5WNT - chains A and I of the 23 polymer chains in the assembly; structure by X-ray diffraction, 3.30 A resolution.

Chain A:
Molecule: 16S Ribosomal RNA rRNA
From: Thermus thermophilus (strain HB8 / ATCC 27634 / DSM 579)
Sequence (1522 nucleotides; each row starts with the number of its first residue; note: 42 numbers in that range are skipped by the numbering (no residue carries them; nothing is unmodelled there); a row labelled like 190A-190L holds insertion residues (190A, then the next letters in order); numbering starts at 0):
     0 UUUGUUGGAGAGUUUGAUCCUGGCUCAGGGUGAACGCUGGCGGCGUGCCU
    50 AAGACAUGCAAGUCGUGCGGG
    73 CCGCGGGGUUUU
    88 ACUCCG
    95 UGGUC
   101 AGCGGCGGACGGGUGAGUAACGCGUGGGU
  129A G
   130 ACCUACCCGGAAGAGGGGGACAACCCGGGGAAACUCGGGCUAAUCCCCCA
   180 UGUGGACCCGC
190A-190L CCCUUGGGGUGU
   191 GUCCAAAGGGCUUU
   216 GCCCGCUUCCGGAUGGGCCCGCGUCCCAUCAGCUAGUUGGUGGGGUAAUG
   266 GCCCACCAAGGCGACGACGGGUAGCCGGUCUGAGAGGAUGGCCGGCCACA
   316 GGGGCACUGAGACACGGGCCCCACUCCUACGGGAGGCAGCAGUUAGGAAU
   366 CUUCCGCAAUGGGCGCAAGCCUGACGGAGCGACGCCGCUUGGAGGAAGAA
   416 GCCCUUCGGGGUGUAAACUCCUGAA
   442 CCCGGGACGAAACCCCCGACGA
   474 GGGGACUGACGGUACCGGG
   494 GUAAUAGCGCCGGCCAACUCCGUGCCAGCAGCCGCGGUAAUACGGAGGGC
   544 GCGAGCGUUACCCGGAUUCACUGGGCGUAAAGGGCGUGUAGGCGGCCUGG
   594 GGCGUCCCAUGUGAAAGACCACGGCUCAACCGUGGGGGAGCGUGGGAUAC
   644 GCUCAGGCUAGACGGUGGGAGAGGGUGGUGGAAUUCCCGGAGUAGCGGUG
   694 AAAUGCGCAGAUACCGGGAGGAACGCCGAUGGCGAAGGCAGCCACCUGGU
   744 CCACCCGUGACGCUGAGGCGCGAAAGCGUGGGGAGCAAACCGGAUUAGAU
   794 ACCCGGGUAGUCCACGCCCUAAACGAUGCGCGCUAGGUCUCUGGGUCU
   848 CCUGGGGGCCGAAGCUAACGCGUUAAGCGCGCCGCCUGGGGAGUACGGCC
   898 GCAAGGCUGAAACUCAAAGGAAUUGACGGGGGCCCGCACAAGCGGUGGAG
   948 CAUGUGGUUUAAUUCGAAGXAACGCGAAGAACCUUACCAGGCCUUGACAU
   998 GCUAGG
 1003A G
  1004 AACCCGGGUGAAAGCCUGGGGUGCCCC
1030A-1030D GCGA
  1031 GGGGAGCCCUAGCACAGGUGCUGCAUGGCCGUCGUCAGCUCGUGCCGUGA
  1081 GGUGUUGGGUUAAGUCCCGCAACGAGCGCAACCCCCGCCGUUAGUUGCCA
  1131 GCGGUUCGGCCGGGCACUCUAACGGGACUGCCCGCGAAA
  1171 GCGGGAGGAAGGAGGGGACGACGUCUGGUCAGCAUGGCCCUUACGGCCUG
  1221 GGCGACACACGUGCUACAAUGCCCACUACAAAGCGAUGCCACCCGGCAAC
  1271 GGGGAGCUAAUCGCAAAAAGGUGGGCCCAGUUCGGAUUGGGGUCUGCAAC
  1321 CCGACCCCAUGAAGCCGGAAUCGCUAGUAAUCGCGGAUCAG
 1361A C
  1362 CAUGCCGCGGUGAAUACGUUCCCGGGCCUUGUACACACXGCCXGUXACGC
  1412 CAUGGGAGCGGGCUCUACCCGAAGUCGCCGGG
  1446 AGCCUACGGG
  1459 CAGGCGCCGAGGGUAGGGCCCGUGACUGGGGCGAAGUCGUAACAAGGUAG
  1509 CUGUACCGGAAGGUGCGGCUGGAUCCACUCCUUUCU
Not modelled in the structure: 0-4, 1534-1538
Sequence notes: conflict C1534 (A132811 in 55771382), A1535 (C132812 in 55771382)
Modified residues: PSU (pseudouridine-5'-monophosphate) at position 516, 7MG (7N-methyl-8-hydroguanosine-5'-monophosphate) at position 527, M2G (N2-dimethylguanosine-5'-monophosphate) at position 966, 5MC (5-methylcytidine-5'-monophosphate) at position 967, 2MG (2N-methylguanosine-5'-monophosphate) at position 1207, 5MC (5-methylcytidine-5'-monophosphate) at position 1400, 4OC (4n,o2'-methylcytidine-5'-monophosphate) at position 1402, 5MC (5-methylcytidine-5'-monophosphate) at position 1404, 5MC (5-methylcytidine-5'-monophosphate) at position 1407, UR3 (3-methyluridine-5'-monophoshate) at position 1498, MA6 (6N-dimethyladenosine-5'-monophoshate) at position 1518, MA6 (6N-dimethyladenosine-5'-monophoshate) at position 1519, PSU (pseudouridine-5'-monophosphate) at position 1540, PSU (pseudouridine-5'-monophosphate) at position 1541
Metal / ion sites: Mg2+ site 1: G6 (shared with 1 residue of chain D); Mg2+ site 2 near G15 (its only coordinating residue here); Mg2+ site 3 near G21 (its only coordinating residue here); Mg2+ site 4 near G28 (its only coordinating residue here); Mg2+ site 5 near G46 (its only coordinating residue here); Mg2+ site 6 near C48 (its only coordinating residue here); Mg2+ site 7 near A53 (its only coordinating residue here); Mg2+ site 8 near G61 (its only coordinating residue here); Mg2+ site 9: G70, U98; K+ site 1: A109, A329, G331; Mg2+ site 10 near G117 (its only coordinating residue here); Mg2+ site 11: G124, U125; 91 more Mg2+ sites not listed; 11 more K+ sites not listed
Small-molecule neighbours: B6M ((1R,2S,3S,4R,6R)-4,6-diamino-2-{[3-O-(2,6-diamino-2,6-dideoxy-alpha-L-altropyranosyl)-beta-L-arabinofuranosyl]oxy}-3-hydroxycyclohexyl 2-amino-2-deoxy-alpha-D-allopyranoside): G1405, U1406, 5MC_1407, A1408, C1409, G1489, C1490, G1491, A1492, A1493, G1494, U1495

Chain I:
Molecule: Ribosomal protein S9
From: Thermus thermophilus (strain HB8 / ATCC 27634 / DSM 579)
UniProtKB: P80374 (RS9_THET8); numbering as in UniProt (aligned over 2-128)
Sequence (127 residues; numbered 2 to 128; the number before each row is that of its first residue):
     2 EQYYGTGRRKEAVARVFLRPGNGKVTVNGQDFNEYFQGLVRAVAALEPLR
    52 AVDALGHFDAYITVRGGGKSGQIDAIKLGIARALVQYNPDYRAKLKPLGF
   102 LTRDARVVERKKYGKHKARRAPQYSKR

How chain A and chain I interact:
Residue-residue contacts (113; chain A residue first):
  G941(A) with Arg121(I), base contact
  G942(A) with Gln124(I), base contact
  U943(A) with Gln124(I), hydrogen bond to the sugar
  M2G_966(A) with Lys127(I), sugar contact
  C1116(A) with Val108(I), sugar contact
  G1117(A) with Arg104(I), hydrogen bond to the phosphate; Ala106(I), sugar contact
  C1118(A) with Arg9(I), salt bridge to the phosphate; Arg83(I), hydrogen bond to the phosphate; Arg104(I), salt bridge to the phosphate
  C1119(A) with Arg9(I), salt bridge to the phosphate; Arg83(I), salt bridge to the phosphate
  G1127(A) with Arg16(I), hydrogen bond to the sugar; Arg66(I), sugar contact
  C1128(A) with Arg16(I), hydrogen bond to the sugar; Tyr62(I), hydrogen bond to the phosphate; Arg66(I), salt bridge to the phosphate
  C1129(A) with Tyr62(I), hydrogen bond to the phosphate
  A1130(A) with Gln3(I), hydrogen bond to the sugar; Phe18(I), sugar contact; Arg20(I), salt bridge to the phosphate
  G1131(A) with Gln3(I), hydrogen bond to the phosphate
  C1147(A) with Tyr5(I), hydrogen bond to the sugar; Thr7(I), phosphate contact; Arg16(I), hydrogen bond to the base
  U1148(A) with Thr7(I), phosphate contact; Arg9(I), phosphate contact; Val14(I), sugar contact; Arg16(I), sugar contact
  C1149(A) with Arg9(I), salt bridge to the phosphate; Val14(I), phosphate contact
  G1177(A) with Lys97(I), salt bridge to the phosphate
  G1178(A) with Arg93(I), salt bridge to the phosphate; Lys97(I), salt bridge to the phosphate
  A1179(A) with Arg93(I), salt bridge to the phosphate; Leu102(I), sugar contact; Arg104(I), sugar contact
  A1180(A) with Thr103(I), hydrogen bond to the phosphate; Arg104(I), hydrogen bond to the phosphate
  G1186(A) with Glu110(I), sugar contact; Lys113(I), hydrogen bond to the phosphate; Arg120(I), salt bridge to the phosphate
  G1187(A) with Arg111(I), hydrogen bond to the sugar; Lys113(I), salt bridge to the phosphate
  A1188(A) with Tyr114(I), hydrogen bond to the phosphate
  C1230(A) with Arg128(I), sugar contact
  G1231(A) with Ser126(I), hydrogen bond to the phosphate
  U1232(A) with Gln124(I), phosphate contact; Tyr125(I), phosphate contact; Ser126(I), phosphate contact
  G1233(A) with His117(I), salt bridge to the phosphate; Pro123(I), phosphate contact; Gln124(I), hydrogen bond to the phosphate
  A1248(A) with Lys70(I), hydrogen bond to the sugar
  C1249(A) with Tyr36(I), sugar contact; Gly67(I), sugar contact; Gly68(I), hydrogen bond to the sugar; Gly69(I), base contact; Lys70(I), base contact; Gln73(I), hydrogen bond to the sugar
  A1250(A) with Gly67(I), sugar contact; Gly68(I), sugar contact
  A1251(A) with Glu12(I), sugar contact
  G1290(A) with Leu40(I), sugar contact
  G1291(A) with Gly39(I), sugar contact
  C1342(A) with Gln124(I), sugar contact; Tyr125(I), sugar contact
  G1343(A) with Arg121(I), hydrogen bond to the sugar; Ala122(I), hydrogen bond to the sugar; Tyr125(I), phosphate contact
  C1344(A) with Arg120(I), sugar contact; Ala122(I), phosphate contact
  U1345(A) with Arg120(I), salt bridge to the phosphate
  A1346(A) with Arg120(I), salt bridge to the phosphate
  G1347(A) with Arg10(I), hydrogen bond to the base; Lys11(I), base contact; Arg107(I), hydrogen bond to the base; Val108(I), sugar contact; Val109(I), phosphate contact; Glu110(I), hydrogen bond to the phosphate
  U1348(A) with Glu110(I), hydrogen bond to the phosphate; Arg120(I), phosphate contact
  A1349(A) with Lys118(I), salt bridge to the phosphate; Arg120(I), phosphate contact; Arg121(I), hydrogen bond to the phosphate
  A1350(A) with Lys118(I), salt bridge to the phosphate; Arg121(I), salt bridge to the phosphate
  U1351(A) with Lys118(I), base contact
  C1366(A) with His117(I), phosphate contact
  C1367(A) with Lys112(I), salt bridge to the phosphate; Tyr114(I), phosphate contact; Gly115(I), hydrogen bond to the phosphate; Lys116(I), phosphate contact
  G1368(A) with Arg111(I), salt bridge to the phosphate; Lys112(I), salt bridge to the phosphate; Lys113(I), phosphate contact; Tyr114(I), hydrogen bond to the phosphate
  C1369(A) with Arg111(I), phosphate contact; Lys112(I), hydrogen bond to the phosphate
  G1370(A) with Glu12(I), sugar contact
  G1371(A) with Lys11(I), phosphate contact; Gly68(I), phosphate contact; Gly69(I), hydrogen bond to the phosphate; Val109(I), phosphate contact
  U1372(A) with Lys11(I), salt bridge to the phosphate; Gly69(I), phosphate contact; Lys70(I), phosphate contact; Ser71(I), hydrogen bond to the phosphate; Gly72(I), hydrogen bond to the phosphate
  G1373(A) with Lys11(I), hydrogen bond to the base; Arg42(I), salt bridge to the phosphate; Ser71(I), hydrogen bond to the phosphate; Val109(I), base contact
Also at the interface, not in a pair above, chain A (54 interface residues in all): C970, A1146, C1189
Also at the interface, not in a pair above, chain I (54 interface residues in all): Gln38, Thr64

Summary:
Chain A and chain I each contribute 54 residues to their interface, with 36 hydrogen bonds and 24 salt
bridges. Polar contacts include C1147(A)-Arg16(I), G1347(A)-Arg10(I) and G1347(A)-Arg107(I). Ligands of chain
A: compound B6M. G70(A) and U98(A) coordinate Mg2+ site 9.
Here chain A is 16S Ribosomal RNA rRNA and chain I is Ribosomal protein S9, both from Thermus thermophilus
(strain HB8 / ATCC 27634 / DSM 579). Entry 5WNT (Crystal Structure of 30S ribosomal subunit from Thermus
thermophilus) was determined by X-ray diffraction together with 5WNP, 5WNQ, 5WNR, 5WNS, 5WNU and 5WNV from the
same study.
